1FOA - chain A; structure by X-ray diffraction, 1.80 A resolution.

[Chain A]
Molecule: Alpha-1,3-mannosyl-glycoprotein beta-1,2-N-acetylglucosaminyltransferase
Organism: Oryctolagus cuniculus
Notes: EC 2.4.1.101
UniProtKB: P27115 (MGAT1_RABIT); residue numbers follow UniProt; this construct covers 106-447
Sequence (348 residues; row label = number of the first residue in the row):
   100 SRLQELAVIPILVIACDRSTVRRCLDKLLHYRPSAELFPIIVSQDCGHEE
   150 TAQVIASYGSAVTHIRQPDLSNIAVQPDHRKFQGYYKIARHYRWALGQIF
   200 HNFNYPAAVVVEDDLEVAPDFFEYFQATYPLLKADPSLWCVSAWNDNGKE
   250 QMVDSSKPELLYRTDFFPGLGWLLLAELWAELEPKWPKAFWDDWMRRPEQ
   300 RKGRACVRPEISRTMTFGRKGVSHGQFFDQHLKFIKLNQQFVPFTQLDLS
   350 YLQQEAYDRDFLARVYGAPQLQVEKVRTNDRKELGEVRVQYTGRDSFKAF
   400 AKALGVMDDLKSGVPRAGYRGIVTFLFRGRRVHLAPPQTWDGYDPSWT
Disordered / not traced: 100-105
Differences from the reference sequence: cloning artifact (100-105)
Disulfide bonds: Cys-115/Cys-145, Cys-239/Cys-305
Metal / ion sites: Mn2+: Asp-213 (together with uridine-diphosphate-N-acetylglucosamine)
Residues lining bound ligands: uridine-diphosphate-N-acetylglucosamine (UD1): Ile-113, Ala-114, Cys-115, Arg-117, Asp-144, Cys-145, Tyr-184, Lys-186, Ile-187, His-190, Tyr-191, Glu-211, Asp-212, Asp-213, Leu-269, Phe-289, Trp-290, Asp-291, Gly-320, Val-321, Ser-322, Leu-331
Swiss-Prot annotation at these positions:
  - active site: Asp-291 (Proton acceptor)
  - binding site (substrate): Arg-117, Asp-144, His-190, Asp-212, Ser-322
  - binding site (Mn(2+)): Asp-213
Reported in the primary citation:
  - contacts within the chain: Gly-183/Val-321 (hydrophobic contact), Tyr-184/Val-321 (hydrophobic contact), Ile-187/Val-321 (hydrophobic contact), Arg-318/Phe-327, Thr-315/Phe-327, Phe-327/Leu-331, Phe-327/Lys-332
  - conformationally variable residues (order/disorder transition, side-chain flip): Thr-315, Phe-316 to Gly-317, Arg-318 to His-330
  - binding site for uridine-diphosphate-N-acetylglucosamine: Cys-115, Arg-117, Asp-144, Cys-145, Ile-187, His-190, Glu-211, Asp-212, Leu-269, Trp-290, Val-321, Ser-322, Leu-331
  - Mn2+ coordination: Asp-213
  - Mn2+ coordination through a water molecule: Glu-211, Thr-315, Gly-317
  - catalytic residues: Asp-291

[Overview]
Ligands of chain A: uridine-diphosphate-N-acetylglucosamine. UniProt lists active-site residue Asp-291, 5
substrate-binding residues and Mn2+-binding residue Asp-213. From the paper: the catalytic residue Asp-291; a
binding site for uridine-diphosphate-N-acetylglucosamine at Cys-115, Arg-117 and Asp-144 among others.
Chain A is Alpha-1,3-mannosyl-glycoprotein beta-1,2-N-acetylglucosaminyltransferase (Oryctolagus cuniculus);
the structure, Crystal structure of N-acetylglucosaminyltransferase I, was determined by X-ray diffraction
together with 1FO8 and 1FO9 from the same study.
